PDB entry 9C3C | electron microscopy, 4.30 A resolution (low resolution: residue-level contacts below are approximate; hydrogen-bond / salt-bridge calls are withheld) | chains D and a of the 9 polymer chains in the assembly

Chain D:
Protein: Dystrophin
Source organism: Oryctolagus cuniculus
Chain sequence (3696 residues; each row starts with the number of its first residue):
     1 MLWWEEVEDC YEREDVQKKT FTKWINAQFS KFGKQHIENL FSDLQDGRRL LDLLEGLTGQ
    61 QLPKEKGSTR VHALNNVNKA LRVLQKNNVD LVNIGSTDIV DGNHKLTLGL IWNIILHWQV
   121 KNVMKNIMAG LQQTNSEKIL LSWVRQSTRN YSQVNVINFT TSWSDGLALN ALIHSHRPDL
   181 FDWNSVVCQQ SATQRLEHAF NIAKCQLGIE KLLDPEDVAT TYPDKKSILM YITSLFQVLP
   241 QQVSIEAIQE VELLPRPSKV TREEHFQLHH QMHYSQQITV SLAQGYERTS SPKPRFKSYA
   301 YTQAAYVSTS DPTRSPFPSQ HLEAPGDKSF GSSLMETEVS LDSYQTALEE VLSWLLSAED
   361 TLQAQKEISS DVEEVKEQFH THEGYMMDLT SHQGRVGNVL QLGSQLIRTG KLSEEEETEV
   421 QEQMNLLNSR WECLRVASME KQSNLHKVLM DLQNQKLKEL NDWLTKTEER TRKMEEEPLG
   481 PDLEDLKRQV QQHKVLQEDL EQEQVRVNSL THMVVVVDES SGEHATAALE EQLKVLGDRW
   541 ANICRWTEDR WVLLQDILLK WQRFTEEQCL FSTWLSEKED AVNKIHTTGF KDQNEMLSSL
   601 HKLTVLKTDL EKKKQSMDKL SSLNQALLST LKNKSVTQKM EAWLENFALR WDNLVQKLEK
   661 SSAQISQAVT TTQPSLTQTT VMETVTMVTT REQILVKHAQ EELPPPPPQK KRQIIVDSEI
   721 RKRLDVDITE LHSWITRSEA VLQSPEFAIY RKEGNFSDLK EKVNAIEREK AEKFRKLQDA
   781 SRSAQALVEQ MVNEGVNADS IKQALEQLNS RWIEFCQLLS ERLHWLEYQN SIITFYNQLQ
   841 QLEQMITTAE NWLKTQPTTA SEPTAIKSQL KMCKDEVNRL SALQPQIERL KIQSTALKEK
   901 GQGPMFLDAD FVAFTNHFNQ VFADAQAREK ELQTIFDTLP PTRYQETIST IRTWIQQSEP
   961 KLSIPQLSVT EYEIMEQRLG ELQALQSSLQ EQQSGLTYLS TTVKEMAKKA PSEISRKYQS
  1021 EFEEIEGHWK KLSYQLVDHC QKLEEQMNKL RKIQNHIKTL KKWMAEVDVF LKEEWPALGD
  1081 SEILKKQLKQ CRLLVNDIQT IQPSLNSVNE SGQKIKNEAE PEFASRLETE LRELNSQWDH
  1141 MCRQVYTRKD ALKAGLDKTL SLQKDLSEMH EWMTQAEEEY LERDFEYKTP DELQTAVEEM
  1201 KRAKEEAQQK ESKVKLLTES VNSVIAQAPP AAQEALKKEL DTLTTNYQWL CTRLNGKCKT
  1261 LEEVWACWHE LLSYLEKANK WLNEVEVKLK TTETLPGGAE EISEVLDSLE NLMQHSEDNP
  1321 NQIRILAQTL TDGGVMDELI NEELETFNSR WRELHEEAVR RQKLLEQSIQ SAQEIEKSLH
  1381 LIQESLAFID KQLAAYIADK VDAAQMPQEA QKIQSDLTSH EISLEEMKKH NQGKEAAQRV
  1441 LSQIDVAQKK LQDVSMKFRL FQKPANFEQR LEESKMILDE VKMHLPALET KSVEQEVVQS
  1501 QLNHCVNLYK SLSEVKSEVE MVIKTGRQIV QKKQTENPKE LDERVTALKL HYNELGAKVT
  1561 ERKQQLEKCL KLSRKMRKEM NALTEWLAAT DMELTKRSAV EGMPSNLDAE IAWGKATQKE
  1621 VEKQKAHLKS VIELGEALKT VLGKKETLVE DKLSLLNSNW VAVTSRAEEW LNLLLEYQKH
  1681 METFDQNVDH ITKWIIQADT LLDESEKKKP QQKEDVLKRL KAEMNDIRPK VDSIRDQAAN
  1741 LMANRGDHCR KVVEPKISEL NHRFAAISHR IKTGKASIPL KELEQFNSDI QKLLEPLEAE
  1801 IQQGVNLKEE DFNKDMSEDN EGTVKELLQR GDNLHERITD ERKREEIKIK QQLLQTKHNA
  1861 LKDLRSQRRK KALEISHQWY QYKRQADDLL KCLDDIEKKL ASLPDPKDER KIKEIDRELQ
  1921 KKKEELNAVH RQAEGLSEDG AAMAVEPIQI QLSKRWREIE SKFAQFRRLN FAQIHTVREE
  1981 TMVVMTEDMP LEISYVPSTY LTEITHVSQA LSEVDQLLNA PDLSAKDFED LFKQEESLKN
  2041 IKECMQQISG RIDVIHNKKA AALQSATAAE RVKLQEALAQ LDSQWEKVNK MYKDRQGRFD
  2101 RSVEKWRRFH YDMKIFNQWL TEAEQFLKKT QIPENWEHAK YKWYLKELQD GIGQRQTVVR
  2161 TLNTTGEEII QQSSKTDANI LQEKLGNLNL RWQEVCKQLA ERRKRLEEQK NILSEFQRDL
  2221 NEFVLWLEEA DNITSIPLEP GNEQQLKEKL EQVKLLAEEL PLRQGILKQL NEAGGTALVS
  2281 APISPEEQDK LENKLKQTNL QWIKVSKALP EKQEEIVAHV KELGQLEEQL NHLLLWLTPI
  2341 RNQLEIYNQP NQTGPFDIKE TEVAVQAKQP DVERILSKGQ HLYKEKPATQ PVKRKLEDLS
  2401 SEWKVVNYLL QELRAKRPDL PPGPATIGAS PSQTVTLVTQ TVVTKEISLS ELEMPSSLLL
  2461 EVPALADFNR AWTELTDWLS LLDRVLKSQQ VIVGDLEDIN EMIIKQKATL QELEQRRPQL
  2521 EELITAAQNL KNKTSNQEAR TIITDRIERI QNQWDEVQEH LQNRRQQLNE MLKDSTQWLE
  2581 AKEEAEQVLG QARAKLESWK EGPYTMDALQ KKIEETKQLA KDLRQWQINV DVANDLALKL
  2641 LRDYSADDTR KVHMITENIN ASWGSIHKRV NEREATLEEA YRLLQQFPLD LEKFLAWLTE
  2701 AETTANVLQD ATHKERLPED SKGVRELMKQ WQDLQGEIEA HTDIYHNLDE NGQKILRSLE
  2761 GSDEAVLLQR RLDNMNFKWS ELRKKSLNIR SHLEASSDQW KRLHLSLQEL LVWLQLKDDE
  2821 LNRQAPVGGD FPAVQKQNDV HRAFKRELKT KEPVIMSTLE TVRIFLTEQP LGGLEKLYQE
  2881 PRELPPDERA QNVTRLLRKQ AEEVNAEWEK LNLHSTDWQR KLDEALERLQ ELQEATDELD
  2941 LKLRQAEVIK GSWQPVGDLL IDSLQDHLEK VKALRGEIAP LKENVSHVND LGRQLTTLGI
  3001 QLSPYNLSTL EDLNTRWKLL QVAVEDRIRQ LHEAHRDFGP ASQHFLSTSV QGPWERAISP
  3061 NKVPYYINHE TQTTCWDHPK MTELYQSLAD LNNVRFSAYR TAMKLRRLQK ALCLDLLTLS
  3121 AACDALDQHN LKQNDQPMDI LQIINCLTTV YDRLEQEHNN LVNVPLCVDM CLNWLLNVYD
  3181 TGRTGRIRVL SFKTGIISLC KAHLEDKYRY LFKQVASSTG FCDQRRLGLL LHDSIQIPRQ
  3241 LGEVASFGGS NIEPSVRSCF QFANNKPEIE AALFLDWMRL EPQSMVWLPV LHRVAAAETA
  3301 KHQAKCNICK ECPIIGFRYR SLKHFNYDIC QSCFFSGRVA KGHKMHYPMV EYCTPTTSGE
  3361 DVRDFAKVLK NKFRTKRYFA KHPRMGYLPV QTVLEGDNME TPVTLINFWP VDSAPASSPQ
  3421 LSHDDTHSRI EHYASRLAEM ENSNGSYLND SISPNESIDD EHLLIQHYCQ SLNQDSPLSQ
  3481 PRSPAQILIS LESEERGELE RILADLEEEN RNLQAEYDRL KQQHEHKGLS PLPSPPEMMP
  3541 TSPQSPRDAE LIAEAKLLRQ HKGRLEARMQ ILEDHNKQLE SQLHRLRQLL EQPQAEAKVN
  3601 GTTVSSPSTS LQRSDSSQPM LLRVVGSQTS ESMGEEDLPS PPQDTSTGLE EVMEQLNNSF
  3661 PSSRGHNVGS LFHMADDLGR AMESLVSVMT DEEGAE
Not modelled in the structure: 1-3039, 3375-3696

Chain a:
Protein: Alpha-sarcoglycan
Source organism: Oryctolagus cuniculus
UniProtKB: Q28686 (SGCA_RABIT); residue numbers follow UniProt; this construct covers 25-350
Chain sequence (326 residues; numbered 25 to 350; the number before each row is that of its first residue):
    25 QQTTLYPLVG RVFVHTLEPA SFLHLPEHAA PATIPVTYHA HLQGHPDLPR WLRYTQRSPH
    85 HPGFLYGAAT PEDRGRQVIE VTAYNRDSFD TAGQSLVLLI RDPEGSPLPY QTEFLVRSHD
   145 VEEVLPPTPA SHFLTALAGL WEPGELKLLN ITSALDRGGR VPLPIGGQKE GVYIKVGSAS
   205 PFSTCLKMVA SPDSHARCAR GQPPLLSCYD TLAPHFRVDW CNVSLVDTSV PEPVDEVPTP
   265 GDGILEHDPF FCPPTEATAR DFLADALVTL LVPLLVALLL ALLLAYIMCC RREGRLKRDL
   325 ATSDIQMVHH CTIHENTEEL RQMAAS
Not modelled in the structure: 258-266
Cystine bridges: Cys-209/Cys-232, Cys-222/Cys-245
Glycans and other covalent adducts: glycan linked to Asn-174; N-acetylglucosamine (NAG) linked to Asn-246
Curated features (UniProtKB/Swiss-Prot):
  - glycosylation (N-linked (GlcNAc...) asparagine): Asn-174, Asn-246

Chain D / chain a interface:
Pairs across the interface - 29 pairs, chain D then chain a:
  Asn-3093(D) / His-333(a)
  Asn-3093(D) / Thr-336(a)
  Met-3103(D) / Asn-340(a)
  Arg-3107(D) / Glu-343(a)
  Arg-3107(D) / Met-347(a)
  Lys-3110(D) / Leu-344(a)
  Lys-3110(D) / Met-347(a)
  Leu-3161(D) / Ala-349(a)
  Leu-3161(D) / Ser-350(a)
  Glu-3298(D) / Leu-344(a)
  Glu-3298(D) / Met-347(a)
  Ile-3308(D) / Arg-322(a)
  Cys-3309(D) / His-334(a)
  Lys-3310(D) / Gly-318(a)
  Lys-3310(D) / Arg-319(a)
  Glu-3311(D) / His-338(a)
  Ser-3332(D) / His-334(a)
  Ser-3332(D) / Ile-337(a)
  Ser-3332(D) / His-338(a)
  Phe-3335(D) / Ile-337(a)
  Ser-3336(D) / Gln-330(a)
  Ser-3336(D) / His-333(a)
  Gly-3337(D) / Gln-330(a)
  Arg-3338(D) / Thr-326(a)
  Arg-3338(D) / Gln-330(a)
  Arg-3338(D) / Met-331(a)
  Arg-3338(D) / His-334(a)
  Ala-3340(D) / Arg-322(a)
  Lys-3341(D) / Arg-322(a)
Also at the interface, not in a pair above, chain D (23 interface residues in all): Asp-3090, Leu-3091, Lys-3305, Gln-3331, Cys-3333, Val-3339
Also at the interface, not in a pair above, chain a (20 interface residues in all): Arg-316, Thr-341, Ala-348

Summary:
Chain D and chain a form an interface of 23 and 20 residues respectively. Covalently linked
N-acetylglucosamine: at Asn-246(a).
Here chain D is Dystrophin and chain a is Alpha-sarcoglycan, both from Oryctolagus cuniculus. Entry 9C3C
(Cryo-EM structure of native dystrophin-glycoprotein complex (DGC)) was determined by electron microscopy.
